PDB entry 2R7Y | X-ray diffraction, 1.80 A resolution | chains B and A of the 3 polymer chains in the assembly

# Chain B
Molecule: 6-nt RNA strand
Sequence (6 nucleotides; row label = number of the first residue in the row):
     1 UCGACA
Metal / ion sites: Mg2+: C5 (shared with Asp71(A), Asp192(A) of chain A)

# Chain A
Molecule: Ribonuclease H
Organism: Bacillus halodurans
Notes: EC 3.1.26.4
Reference sequence: Q9KEI9 (RNH1_BACHD); numbering as in UniProt (aligned over 62-193)
Amino-acid sequence (132 residues; numbered 62 to 193; the number before each row is that of its first residue):
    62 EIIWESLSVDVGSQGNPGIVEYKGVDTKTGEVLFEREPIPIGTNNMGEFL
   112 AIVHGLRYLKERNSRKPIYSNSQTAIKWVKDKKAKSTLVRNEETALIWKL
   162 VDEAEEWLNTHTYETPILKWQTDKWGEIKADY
Sequence notes: engineered mutation Asn132 (Asp in Q9KEI9)
Metal / ion sites: Mg2+ site 1: Asp71, Asp192 (shared with C5(B) of chain B); Mg2+ site 2: Asp71, Glu109, Asn132
Swiss-Prot annotation at these positions:
  - binding site (Mg(2+)): Asp71, Glu109, Asp192

# How chain B and chain A interact
Contacting residue pairs (24):
  G3(B) - Asn106(A)  base contact
  G3(B) - Asn132(A)  hydrogen bond to the sugar
  G3(B) - Ser133(A)  sugar contact
  G3(B) - Gln134(A)  hydrogen bond to the sugar
  G3(B) - Thr135(A)  base contact
  G3(B) - Lys180(A)  hydrogen bond to the phosphate
  A4(B) - Asn105(A)  hydrogen bond to the base
  A4(B) - Glu109(A)  hydrogen bond to the sugar
  A4(B) - Asn132(A)  phosphate contact
  A4(B) - Lys180(A)  salt bridge to the phosphate
  A4(B) - Trp181(A)  phosphate contact
  A4(B) - Thr183(A)  hydrogen bond to the phosphate
  C5(B) - Asp71(A)  phosphate contact
  C5(B) - Val72(A)  sugar contact
  C5(B) - Ser74(A)  hydrogen bond to the sugar
  C5(B) - Asn77(A)  base contact
  C5(B) - Asn105(A)  hydrogen bond to the sugar
  C5(B) - Glu109(A)  sugar contact
  C5(B) - Asn132(A)  hydrogen bond to the phosphate
  A6(B) - Gly73(A)  phosphate contact
  A6(B) - Ser74(A)  hydrogen bond to the phosphate
  A6(B) - Gln75(A)  phosphate contact
  A6(B) - Gly76(A)  hydrogen bond to the phosphate
  A6(B) - Asn77(A)  hydrogen bond to the sugar
Other interface residues (no listed pair), chain B (5 interface residues in all): C2
Other interface residues (no listed pair), chain A (19 interface residues in all): Asp192, Tyr193

# Overview
5 residues of chain B and 19 residues of chain A are in contact, with 12 hydrogen bonds and 1 salt bridge.
Among the polar pairs are A4(B)-Asn105(A), G3(B)-Asn132(A) and G3(B)-Gln134(A). Curated annotation (UniProt)
lists 3 Mg2+-binding residues on chain A.
Chain B is a 6-nt RNA strand and chain A is Ribonuclease H (Bacillus halodurans); the structure, Selenium
Derivatized RNA/DNA Hybrid in complex with RNase H CATALYTIC DOMAIN MUTANT D132N, was determined by X-ray
diffraction.
